8SZW - chains J and K of the 7 polymer chains in the assembly; structure by electron microscopy, 3.63 A resolution.

== Chain J ==
Molecule: DNA-directed RNA polymerase subunit beta'
Source organism: Escherichia coli
Notes: EC 2.7.7.6
UniProtKB: A7ZUK2 (RPOC_ECO24); residues 1-1407 here = UniProt positions 1-1407
Sequence (1425 residues; numbered 1 to 1425; the number before each row is that of its first residue):
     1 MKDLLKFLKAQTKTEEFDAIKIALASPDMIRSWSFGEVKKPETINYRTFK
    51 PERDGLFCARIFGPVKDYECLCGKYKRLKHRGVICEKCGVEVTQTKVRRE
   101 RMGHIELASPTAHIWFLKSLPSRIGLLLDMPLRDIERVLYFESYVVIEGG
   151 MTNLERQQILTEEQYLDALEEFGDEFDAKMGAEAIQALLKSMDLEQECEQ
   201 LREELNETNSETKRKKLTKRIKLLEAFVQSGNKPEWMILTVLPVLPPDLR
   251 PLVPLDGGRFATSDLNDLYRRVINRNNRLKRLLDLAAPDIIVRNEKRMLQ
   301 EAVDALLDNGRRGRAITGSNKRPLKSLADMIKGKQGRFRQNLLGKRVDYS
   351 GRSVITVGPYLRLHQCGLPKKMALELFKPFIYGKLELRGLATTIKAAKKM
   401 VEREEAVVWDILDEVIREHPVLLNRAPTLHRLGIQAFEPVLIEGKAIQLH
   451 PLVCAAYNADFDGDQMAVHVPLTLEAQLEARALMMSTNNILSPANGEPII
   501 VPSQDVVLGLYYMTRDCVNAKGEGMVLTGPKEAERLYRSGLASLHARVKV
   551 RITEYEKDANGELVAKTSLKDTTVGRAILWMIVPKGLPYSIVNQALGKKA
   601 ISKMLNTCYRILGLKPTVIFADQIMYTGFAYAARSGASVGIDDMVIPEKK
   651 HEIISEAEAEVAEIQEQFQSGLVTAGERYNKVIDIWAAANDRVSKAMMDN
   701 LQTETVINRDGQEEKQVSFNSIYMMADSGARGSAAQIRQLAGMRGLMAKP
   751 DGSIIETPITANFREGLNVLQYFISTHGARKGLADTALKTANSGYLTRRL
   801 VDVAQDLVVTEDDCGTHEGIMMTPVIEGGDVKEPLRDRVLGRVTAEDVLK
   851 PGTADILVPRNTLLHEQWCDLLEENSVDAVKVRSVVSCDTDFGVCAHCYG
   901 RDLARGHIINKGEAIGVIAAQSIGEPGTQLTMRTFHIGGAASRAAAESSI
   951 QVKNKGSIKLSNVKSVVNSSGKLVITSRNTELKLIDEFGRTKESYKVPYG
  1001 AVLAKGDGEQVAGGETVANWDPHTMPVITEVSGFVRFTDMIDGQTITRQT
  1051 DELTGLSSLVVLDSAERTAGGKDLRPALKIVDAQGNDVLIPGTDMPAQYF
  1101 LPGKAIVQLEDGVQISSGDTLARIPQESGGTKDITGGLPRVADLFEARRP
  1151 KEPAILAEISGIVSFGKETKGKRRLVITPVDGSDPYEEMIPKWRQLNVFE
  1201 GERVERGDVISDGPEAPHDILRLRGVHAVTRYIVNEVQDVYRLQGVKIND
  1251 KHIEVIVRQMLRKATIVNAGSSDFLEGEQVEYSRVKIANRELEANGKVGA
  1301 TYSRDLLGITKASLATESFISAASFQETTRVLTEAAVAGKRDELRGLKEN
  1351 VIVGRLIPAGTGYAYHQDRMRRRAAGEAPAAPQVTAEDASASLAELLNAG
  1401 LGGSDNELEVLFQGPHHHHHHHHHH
Unresolved in the structure: 1-15, 932-947, 1127-1134, 1376-1425
Construct notes: expression tag (1408-1425)
Bound ions: Zn2+ site 1: Cys70, Cys72, Cys85, Cys88; Mg2+: Asp460, Asp462, Asp464; Zn2+ site 2: Cys814, Cys888, Asp889, Cys895, Cys898
UniProt features mapped onto this chain:
  - binding site (Zn(2+)): Cys70, Cys72, Cys85, Cys88, Cys814, Cys888, Cys895, Cys898
  - binding site (Mg(2+)): Asp460, Asp462, Asp464
  - modified residue: Lys972 (N6-acetyllysine)

== Chain K ==
Molecule: DNA-directed RNA polymerase subunit omega
Source organism: Escherichia coli
Notes: EC 2.7.7.6
UniProtKB: P0A800 (RPOZ_ECOLI); residue numbers follow UniProt; this construct covers 1-91
Sequence (91 residues; row label = number of the first residue in the row):
     1 MARVTVQDAVEKIGNRFDLVLVAARRARQMQVGGKDPLVPEENDKTTVIA
    51 LREIEEGLINNQILDVRERQEQQEQEAAELQAVTAIAEGRR
Unresolved in the structure: 1, 72-91

== Chain J / chain K interface ==
Residue-residue contacts (40; chain J residue first):
  His364(J) with Arg3(K); Val4(K)
  Val415(J) with Lys45(K)
  Arg417(J) with Asn43(K)
  Glu418(J) with Ala2(K); Arg3(K); Lys45(K); Val48(K)
  Leu474(J) with Ala24(K); Ala27(K); Arg28(K); Gln31(K); Thr46(K); Thr47(K)
  Glu475(J) with Ala24(K); Arg28(K), salt bridge
  Gln477(J) with Thr47(K)
  Leu478(J) with Ala23(K); Ala24(K); Leu51(K), hydrophobic
  Arg481(J) with Arg3(K), hydrogen bond (side chain-backbone); Val4(K); Val48(K); Leu51(K)
  Ala482(J) with Val6(K); Arg16(K)
  Leu483(J) with Arg16(K)
  Met485(J) with Val4(K)
  Thr487(J) with Val4(K); Thr5(K)
  Asn488(J) with Val6(K)
  Leu614(J) with Gln7(K)
  Lys615(J) with Thr5(K), hydrogen bond; Asp8(K), salt bridge
  Arg905(J) with Arg16(K)
  Asn910(J) with Asn15(K), hydrogen bond (side chain-backbone)
  Lys911(J) with Asn15(K)
  Glu913(J) with Phe17(K)
  Thr1361(J) with Val20(K); Leu21(K)
Other interface residues (no listed pair), chain J (26 interface residues in all): Lys384, Glu414, Glu438, Glu479, Ala1364
Other interface residues (no listed pair), chain K (24 interface residues in all): Glu55

== Overview ==
26 residues of chain J and 24 residues of chain K are in contact, with 3 hydrogen bonds and 2 salt bridges.
Polar pairs include Glu475(J)-Arg28(K), Lys615(J)-Asp8(K) and Arg481(J)-Arg3(K). Curated annotation (UniProt)
lists 8 Zn2+-binding residues and 3 Mg2+-binding residues on chain J.
Here chain J is DNA-directed RNA polymerase subunit beta' and chain K is DNA-directed RNA polymerase subunit
omega, both from Escherichia coli. Entry 8SZW (Reconstituted E. coli RNA polymerase post-termination complex
on negatively-supercoiled DNA: open duplex DNA (rPTCo)) was determined by electron microscopy together with
8T00, 8T02 and 8T0L from the same study.
